Entry 6L9L (X-ray diffraction, 2.40 A resolution); this record covers chains C and D of the 4 polymer chains in the assembly.

Chain C:
Protein: T Cell Receptor
Source organism: Homo sapiens
Amino-acid sequence (198 residues; row label = number of the first residue in the row):
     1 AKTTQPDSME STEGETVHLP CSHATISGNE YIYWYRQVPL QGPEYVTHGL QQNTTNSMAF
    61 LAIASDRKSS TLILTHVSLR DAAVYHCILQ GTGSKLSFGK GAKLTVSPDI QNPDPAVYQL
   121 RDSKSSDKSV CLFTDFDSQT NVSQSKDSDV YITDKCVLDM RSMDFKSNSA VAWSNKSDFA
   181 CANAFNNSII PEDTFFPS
Cystine bridges: Cys21-Cys87, Cys131-Cys181

Chain D:
Protein: T Cell Receptor
Source organism: Homo sapiens
Amino-acid sequence (239 residues; row label = number of the first residue in the row):
     1 AVTQSPRNKV TVTGGNVTLS CRQTNSHNYM YWYRQDTGHG LRLIHYSYGA GNLQIGDVPD
    61 GYKATRTTQE DFFLLLELAS PSQTSLYFCA SSDGDYEQYF GPGTRLTVLE DLKNVFPPEV
   121 AVFEPSEAEI SHTQKATLVC LATGFYPDHV ELSWWVNGKE VHSGVCTDPQ PLKEQPALND
   181 SRYALSSRLR VSATFWQNPR NHFRCQVQFY GLSENDEWTQ DRAKPVTQIV SAEAWGRAD
Cystine bridges: Cys21-Cys89, Cys140-Cys205

Interface between chain C and chain D:
Cross-chain cystine bridges: Cys156(C)-Cys166(D)
Contacting residue pairs (100):
  Tyr33(C) with Asp95(D); Tyr96(D); Glu97(D)
  Tyr35(C) with Glu97(D); Gln98(D), hydrogen bond (side chain-backbone)
  Gln37(C) with Gln35(D), hydrogen bond; Phe88(D)
  Gln41(C) with Phe88(D)
  Gly42(C) with Phe88(D)
  Pro43(C) with Leu41(D), hydrophobic; Phe100(D)
  Tyr45(C) with Glu97(D)
  Gln90(C) with Asp95(D), hydrogen bond (side chain-backbone); Tyr96(D), hydrogen bond (side chain-backbone)
  Gly91(C) with Asp95(D)
  Gly93(C) with Asp95(D), hydrogen bond (backbone-side chain)
  Lys95(C) with Tyr29(D); Tyr31(D), hydrogen bond; Leu43(D); Tyr46(D); Gly94(D), hydrogen bond (side chain-backbone); Asp95(D), salt bridge
  Leu96(C) with Asp57(D)
  Ser97(C) with Leu41(D); Arg42(D); Leu43(D), hydrogen bond (side chain-backbone); Asp57(D), hydrogen bond
  Phe98(C) with Tyr33(D); Leu41(D), hydrogen bond (backbone-backbone); Gln98(D); Phe100(D), hydrophobic
  Gly99(C) with His39(D); Gly40(D); Leu41(D), hydrogen bond (backbone-backbone)
  Lys100(C) with Gly38(D); His39(D); Gly40(D)
  Asp114(C) with His132(D), salt bridge; Thr133(D)
  Tyr118(C) with Ser126(D); Ala128(D); Glu129(D); His132(D); Thr133(D)
  Gln119(C) with Ser126(D)
  Leu120(C) with Phe123(D); Glu124(D); Ser126(D); Thr137(D)
  Arg121(C) with Phe123(D); Glu124(D), hydrogen bond (backbone-backbone)
  Asp122(C) with Ala121(D); Val122(D); Phe123(D)
  Ser123(C) with Val122(D), hydrogen bond (backbone-backbone); Glu124(D); Glu233(D), hydrogen bond (side chain-backbone); Ala234(D)
  Lys128(C) with Ala121(D); Phe123(D)
  Ser129(C) with Phe123(D)
  Val130(C) with Phe123(D), hydrophobic; Val139(D), hydrophobic; Leu141(D), hydrophobic
  Leu132(C) with Thr137(D)
  Asp135(C) with Thr133(D); Arg190(D), salt bridge
  Tyr151(C) with Glu174(D), hydrogen bond (side chain-backbone)
  Ile152(C) with Leu172(D)
  Thr153(C) with Asp168(D); Ser186(D); Arg188(D), hydrogen bond
  Asp154(C) with Arg188(D)
  Cys156(C) with Cys166(D), disulfide; Thr167(D)
  Val157(C) with Cys166(D)
  Leu158(C) with Gly164(D); Val165(D); Cys166(D), hydrophobic; Arg190(D)
  Asp159(C) with Ser163(D), hydrogen bond (backbone-side chain); Gly164(D), hydrogen bond (backbone-backbone)
  Met160(C) with Lys135(D); Ser163(D); Gly164(D); Arg190(D); Val191(D)
  Arg161(C) with Ser163(D), hydrogen bond (backbone-side chain)
  Met163(C) with Lys135(D)
  Phe165(C) with Lys135(D); Arg190(D)
  Ser167(C) with Arg190(D), hydrogen bond
  Ser169(C) with Arg188(D), hydrogen bond
  Ala170(C) with Arg188(D)
  Val171(C) with Val139(D), hydrophobic; Arg188(D)
  Trp173(C) with Leu141(D), hydrophobic; Ala184(D), hydrophobic
  Phe195(C) with His132(D)
  Pro197(C) with Ala128(D), hydrophobic
Other interface residues (no listed pair), chain C (50 interface residues in all): Thr92, Thr134, Ser162
Other interface residues (no listed pair), chain D (51 interface residues in all): Gly101, Pro125, Lys173, Ser192

In short:
50 residues of chain C face 51 of chain D across their interface, with 1 disulfide bond, 21 hydrogen bonds and
3 salt bridges. Polar contacts include Lys95(C)-Asp95(D), Asp114(C)-His132(D) and Asp135(C)-Arg190(D).
Chain C is T Cell Receptor and chain D is T Cell Receptor, both from Homo sapiens; the structure, 1D4 TCR
recognition of H2-Ld a1a2 A5 Peptide Complexes, was determined by X-ray diffraction (same publication as 6L9K,
6L9M and 6L9N).
